8ASN - chains B and E of the 9 polymer chains in the assembly; structure by X-ray diffraction, 2.57 A resolution.

== Chain B ==
Protein: Tubulin beta-2B chain
From: Bos taurus
UniProt: Q6B856 (TBB2B_BOVIN); the author numbering skips numbers that UniProt does not, so the offset changes along the chain: 1-42 = UniProt 1-42; 45-360 = UniProt 43-358; 369-455 = UniProt 359-445
Amino-acid sequence (445 residues; numbered 1 to 455; 10 numbers in that range are skipped by the numbering (no residue carries them; nothing is unmodelled there); the number before each row is that of its first residue):
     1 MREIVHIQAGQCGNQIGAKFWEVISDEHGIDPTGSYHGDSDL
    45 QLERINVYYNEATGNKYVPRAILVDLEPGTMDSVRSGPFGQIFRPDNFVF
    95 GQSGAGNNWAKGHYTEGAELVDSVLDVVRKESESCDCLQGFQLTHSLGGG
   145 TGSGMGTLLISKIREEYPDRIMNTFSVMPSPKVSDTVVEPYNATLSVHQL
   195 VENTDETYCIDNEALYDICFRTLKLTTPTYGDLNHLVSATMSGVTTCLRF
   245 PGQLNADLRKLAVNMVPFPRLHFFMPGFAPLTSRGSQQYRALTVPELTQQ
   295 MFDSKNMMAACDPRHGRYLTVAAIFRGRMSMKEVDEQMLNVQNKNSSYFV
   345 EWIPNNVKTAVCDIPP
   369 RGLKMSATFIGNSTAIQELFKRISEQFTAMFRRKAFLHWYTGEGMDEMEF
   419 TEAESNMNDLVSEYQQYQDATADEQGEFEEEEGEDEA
Not modelled in the structure: 1, 282, 369, 439-455
Bound ions: Mg2+ site 1 near A9 (its only coordinating residue here); Mg2+ site 2: S140 (together with GDP)
Ligand contacts: GDP (guanosine-5'-diphosphate): A9, G10, Q11, C12, G13, Q15, I16, D69, N101, S140, G142, G143, G144, T145, G146, S147, V171, P173, V177, D179, E183, N206, L209, Y224, L227, N228
Swiss-Prot annotation at these positions:
  - motif: M1 to I4 (MREI motif)
  - binding site (GTP): Q11, E71, S140, G144, T145, G146, N206, N228
  - binding site (Mg(2+)): E71
  - modified residue: S40 (Phosphoserine), T57 (Phosphothreonine), K60 (N6-acetyllysine), S174 (Phosphoserine), T287 (Phosphothreonine), T292 (Phosphothreonine), R320 (Omega-N-methylarginine), E448 (5-glutamyl polyglutamate)
  - cross-link (Glycyl lysine isopeptide (Lys-Gly)): K60 (interchain with G-Cter in ubiquitin), K326 (interchain with G-Cter in ubiquitin)

== Chain E ==
Protein: Stathmin-4
From: Rattus norvegicus
UniProt: P63043 (STMN4_RAT); residues 5-145 here correspond to UniProt positions 49-189 (UniProt number = residue number + 44)
Amino-acid sequence (143 residues; numbered 3 to 145; the number before each row is that of its first residue):
     3 MADMEVIELNKCTSGQSWEVILKPPSFDGVPEFNASLPRRRDPSLEEIQK
    53 KLEAAEERRKYQEAELLKHLAEKREHEREVIQKAIEENNNFIKMAKEKLA
   103 QKMESNKENREAHLAAMLERLQEKDKHAEEVRKNKELKEEASR
Not modelled in the structure: 3-6, 29-43, 145
Differences from the reference sequence: initiating methionine (3); expression tag (4); conflict W20 (Phe64 in P63043)
Swiss-Prot annotation at these positions:
  - modified residue: S46 (Phosphoserine)

== How chain B and chain E interact ==
Contacting residue pairs (29):
  H107(B) with K75(E); E79(E), salt bridge
  Y108(B) with H78(E); E79(E); V82(E), hydrophobic; I83(E)
  S155(B) with L72(E); K75(E); R76(E), hydrogen bond
  K156(B) with R76(E)
  E159(B) with L69(E); L72(E); A73(E); R76(E), salt bridge
  P162(B) with E65(E); L68(E), hydrophobic; L69(E), hydrophobic
  Q193(B) with K75(E)
  T409(B) with E89(E)
  G410(B) with E89(E)
  E411(B) with V82(E); A86(E)
  G412(B) with V82(E); K85(E); A86(E); E89(E)
  M413(B) with V82(E)
  D414(B) with K85(E), salt bridge
  E417(B) with H78(E), salt bridge
Also at the interface, not in a pair above, chain B (18 interface residues in all): T109, L152, R158, N197

== In short ==
Chain B and chain E form an interface of 18 and 14 residues respectively, with 1 hydrogen bond and 4 salt
bridges. Polar contacts include H107(B)-E79(E), E159(B)-R76(E) and D414(B)-K85(E). Chain B binds GDP. UniProt
lists 8 GTP-binding residues and Mg2+-binding residue E71(B) on chain B.
Chain B is Tubulin beta-2B chain (Bos taurus) and chain E is Stathmin-4 (Rattus norvegicus); the structure,
Crystal structure of the apo human TTL in complex with tubulin-stathmin, was determined by X-ray diffraction.
